PDB entry 5S4U | X-ray diffraction, 2.39 A resolution | chains B and F of the 6 polymer chains in the assembly

== Chain B ==
Molecule: Tubulin beta-2B chain
Organism: Bos taurus
UniProt: Q6B856 (TBB2B_BOVIN); the author numbering skips numbers that UniProt does not, so the offset changes along the chain: 1-42 = UniProt 1-42; 45-360 = UniProt 43-358; 369-455 = UniProt 359-445
Sequence (445 residues; each row starts with the number of its first residue; note: 10 numbers in that range are skipped by the numbering (no residue carries them; nothing is unmodelled there)):
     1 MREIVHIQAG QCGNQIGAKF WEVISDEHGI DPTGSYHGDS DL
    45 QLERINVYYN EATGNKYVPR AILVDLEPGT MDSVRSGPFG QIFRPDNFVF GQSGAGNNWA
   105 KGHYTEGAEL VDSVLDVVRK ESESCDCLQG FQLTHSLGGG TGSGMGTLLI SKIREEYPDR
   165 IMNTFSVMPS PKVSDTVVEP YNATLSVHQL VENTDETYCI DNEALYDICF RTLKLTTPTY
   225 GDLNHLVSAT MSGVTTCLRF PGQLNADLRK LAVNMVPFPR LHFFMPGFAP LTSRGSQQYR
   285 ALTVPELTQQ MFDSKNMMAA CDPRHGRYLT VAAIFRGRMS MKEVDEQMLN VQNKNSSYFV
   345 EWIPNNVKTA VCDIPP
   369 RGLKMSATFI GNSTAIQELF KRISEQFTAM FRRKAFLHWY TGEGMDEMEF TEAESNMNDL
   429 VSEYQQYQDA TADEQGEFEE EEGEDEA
Unresolved in the structure: 279-280, 438-455
Bound ions: Mg2+: Gln11 (together with GDP); Ca2+: Glu113 (shared with 1 residue of chain C)
Residues lining bound ligands:
  - GDP (guanosine-5'-diphosphate): Gly10, Gln11, Cys12, Gln15, Ile16, Ala99, Asn101, Ser140, Gly142, Gly143, Gly144, Thr145, Gly146, Ser147, Val171, Pro173, Val177, Asp179, Glu183, Asn206, Leu209, Tyr224, Leu227, Asn228
  - GX4 (cyclopropyl-[4-(4-fluorophenyl)piperazin-1-yl]methanone): Asn167, Glu200, Tyr202, Val238, Cys241, Leu242, Leu252, Leu255, Met259, Ala316, Ala317, Ile318, Lys352, Thr353, Ala354, Ile378
UniProt features mapped onto this chain:
  - motif: Met1 to Ile4 (MREI motif)
  - binding site (GTP): Gln11, Glu71, Ser140, Gly144, Thr145, Gly146, Asn206, Asn228
  - binding site (Mg(2+)): Glu71
  - modified residue: Ser40 (Phosphoserine), Thr57 (Phosphothreonine), Lys60 (N6-acetyllysine), Ser174 (Phosphoserine), Thr287 (Phosphothreonine), Thr292 (Phosphothreonine), Arg320 (Omega-N-methylarginine), Glu448 (5-glutamyl polyglutamate)
  - cross-link (Glycyl lysine isopeptide (Lys-Gly)): Lys60 (interchain with G-Cter in ubiquitin), Lys326 (interchain with G-Cter in ubiquitin)

== Chain F ==
Molecule: Tubulin-Tyrosine Ligase
Organism: Gallus gallus
UniProt: E1BQ43 (E1BQ43_CHICK); residue numbers follow UniProt; this construct covers 1-378
Sequence (384 residues; row label = number of the first residue in the row):
     1 MYTFVVRDEN SSVYAEVSRL LLATGQWKRL RKDNPRFNLM LGERNRLPFG RLGHEPGLVQ
    61 LVNYYRGADK LCRKASLVKL IKTSPELSES CTWFPESYVI YPTNLKTPVA PAQNGIRHLI
   121 NNTRTDEREV FLAAYNRRRE GREGNVWIAK SSAGAKGEGI LISSEASELL DFIDEQGQVH
   181 VIQKYLEKPL LLEPGHRKFD IRSWVLVDHL YNIYLYREGV LRTSSEPYNS ANFQDKTCHL
   241 TNHCIQKEYS KNYGRYEEGN EMFFEEFNQY LMDALNTTLE NSILLQIKHI IRSCLMCIEP
   301 AISTKHLHYQ SFQLFGFDFM VDEELKVWLI EVNGAPACAQ KLYAELCQGI VDVAISSVFP
   361 LADTGQKTSQ PTSIFIKLHH HHHH
Unresolved in the structure: 106-124, 156-158, 363-370, 383-384
Differences from the reference sequence: expression tag (379-384)
Bound ions: Mg2+: Glu331, Asn333 (together with AMP-PCP)
Residues lining bound ligands: AMP-PCP (ACP; phosphomethylphosphonic acid adenylate ester): Lys74, Ile148, Lys150, Ala155, Gln183, Lys184, Tyr185, Leu186, Lys198, Asp200, Arg202, Arg222, His239, Leu240, Thr241, Asn242, Asp318, Met320, Ile330, Glu331, Asn333

== Interface between chain B and chain F ==
Pairs across the interface (12; chain B residue first):
  Arg311(B) - Arg31(F)
  Leu333(B) - Pro56(F)
  Leu333(B) - Gly57(F)
  Gln336(B) - Arg36(F)  hydrogen bond
  Asn337(B) - Thr3(F)
  Asn337(B) - Arg36(F)  hydrogen bond
  Asn337(B) - Leu58(F)
  Lys338(B) - Met1(F)
  Ser340(B) - Leu30(F)
  Ser340(B) - Asn34(F)  hydrogen bond
  Ser341(B) - Lys28(F)
  Glu345(B) - Arg31(F)  salt bridge
Also at the interface, not in a pair above, chain B (9 interface residues in all): Asn349
Also at the interface, not in a pair above, chain F (11 interface residues in all): Glu55

== Overview ==
9 residues of chain B face 11 of chain F across their interface, with 3 hydrogen bonds and 1 salt bridge.
Among the polar pairs are Glu345(B)-Arg31(F), Gln336(B)-Arg36(F) and Asn337(B)-Arg36(F). Chain B binds GDP and
compound GX4. Bound to chain F: AMP-PCP.
Chain B is Tubulin beta-2B chain (Bos taurus) and chain F is Tubulin-Tyrosine Ligase (Gallus gallus); the
structure, Tubulin-Z30620520-complex, was determined by X-ray diffraction together with 5S4L, 5S4M, 5S4N,
5S4O, 5S4P, 5S4Q and 52 further entries from the same study.
